PDB entry 8Q9Q | X-ray diffraction, 2.11 A resolution | chains X and A of the 5 polymer chains in the assembly

# Chain X
Molecule: HDAC7 (histone deacetylase 7) binding motif peptide: GLY-VAL-VAL-LYS-GLN-LYS-LEU-ALA-GLU-VAL-ILE-LEU-LYS-LYS-GLN
From: Homo sapiens
Amino-acid sequence (15 residues; row label = number of the first residue in the row):
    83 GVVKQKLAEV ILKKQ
Disordered / not traced: 97

# Chain A
Molecule: MEF2D protein
From: Homo sapiens
UniProtKB: Q05BX2 (Q05BX2_HUMAN); numbering as in UniProt (aligned over 1-95)
Amino-acid sequence (95 residues; each row starts with the number of its first residue):
     1 MGRKKIQIQR ITDERNRQVT FTKRKFGLMK KAYELSVLCD CEIALIIFNH SNKLFQYAST
    61 DMDKVLLKYT EYNEPHESRT NADIIETLRK KGFNG
Disordered / not traced: 1, 94-95

# How chain X and chain A interact
Pairs across the interface (5):
  Val85(X) - Asp63(A)
  Val85(X) - Leu67(A)  hydrophobic
  Lys88(X) - Leu67(A)
  Leu89(X) - Thr70(A)
  Val92(X) - Thr70(A)
Also at the interface, not in a pair above, chain A (5 interface residues in all): Leu66, Tyr69

# Overview
4 residues of chain X face 5 of chain A across their interface.
Here chain X is HDAC7 (histone deacetylase 7) binding motif peptide:
GLY-VAL-VAL-LYS-GLN-LYS-LEU-ALA-GLU-VAL-ILE-LEU-LYS-LYS-GLN and chain A is MEF2D protein, both from Homo
sapiens. Entry 8Q9Q (Crystal Structure of the MADS-box/MEF2 Domain of MEF2D bound to dsDNA and HDAC7
deacetylase binding motif) was determined by X-ray diffraction (same publication as 8Q9N, 8PDE, 8Q9P, 8Q9R and
8C84).
